Entry 4QWG (X-ray diffraction, 2.60 A resolution); this record covers chains B and C of the 28 polymer chains in the assembly.

Chain B:
Name: Proteasome subunit alpha type-3
Source organism: Saccharomyces cerevisiae
UniProtKB: P23638 (PSA3_YEAST); residues 0-257 here correspond to UniProt positions 1-258 (UniProt number = residue number + 1)
Amino-acid sequence (258 residues; numbered 0 to 257; the number before each row is that of its first residue; numbering starts at 0):
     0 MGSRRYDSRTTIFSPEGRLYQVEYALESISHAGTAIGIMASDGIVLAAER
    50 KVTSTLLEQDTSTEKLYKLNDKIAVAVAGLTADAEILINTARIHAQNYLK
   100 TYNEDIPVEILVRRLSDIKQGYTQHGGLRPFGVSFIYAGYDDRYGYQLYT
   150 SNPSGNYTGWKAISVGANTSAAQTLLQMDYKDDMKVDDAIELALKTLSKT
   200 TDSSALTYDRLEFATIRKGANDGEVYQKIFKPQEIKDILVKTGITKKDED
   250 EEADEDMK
Not modelled in the structure: 0, 245-257
Curated features (UniProtKB/Swiss-Prot):
  - cross-link (Glycyl lysine isopeptide (Lys-Gly)): Lys99 (interchain with G-Cter in ubiquitin), Lys198 (interchain with G-Cter in ubiquitin), Lys230 (interchain with G-Cter in ubiquitin)

Chain C:
Name: Proteasome subunit alpha type-4
Source organism: Saccharomyces cerevisiae
UniProtKB: P40303 (PSA4_YEAST); residues -1 to 252 here correspond to UniProt positions 1-254 (UniProt number = residue number + 2)
Amino-acid sequence (254 residues; row label = number of the first residue in the row; numbers below 1 keep their minus sign (Met-1 is residue -1)):
    -1 MSGYDRALSIFSPDGHIFQVEYALEAVKRGTCAVGVKGKNCVVLGCERRS
    49 TLKLQDTRITPSKVSKIDSHVVLSFSGLNADSRILIEKARVEAQSHRLTL
    99 EDPVTVEYLTRYVAGVQQRYTQSGGVRPFGVSTLIAGFDPRDDEPKLYQT
   149 EPSGIYSSWSAQTIGRNSKTVREFLEKNYDRKEPPATVEECVKLTVRSLL
   199 EVVQTGAKNIEITVVKPDSDIVALSSEEINQYVTQIEQEKQEQQEQDKKK
   249 KSNH
Not modelled in the structure: -1 to 0, 241-252
Curated features (UniProtKB/Swiss-Prot):
  - modified residue: Thr58 (Phosphothreonine)

Interface between chain B and chain C:
Contacting residue pairs (72; chain B residue first):
  Arg3(B) - Arg4(C)
  Asp6(B) - Tyr2(C)  hydrogen bond
  Asp6(B) - Arg4(C)  salt bridge
  Arg8(B) - Arg4(C)
  Thr10(B) - Leu6(C)
  Thr10(B) - Arg125(C)
  Ile11(B) - Leu6(C)  hydrophobic
  Ile11(B) - Gln17(C)
  Phe12(B) - Gln17(C)  hydrogen bond (backbone-side chain)
  Phe12(B) - Tyr20(C)  hydrophobic
  Phe12(B) - Ala21(C)  hydrophobic
  Phe12(B) - Leu76(C)  hydrophobic
  Phe12(B) - Arg125(C)
  Phe12(B) - Pro126(C)
  Phe12(B) - Gly128(C)
  Ser13(B) - Tyr20(C)
  Pro14(B) - Tyr20(C)  hydrophobic
  Pro14(B) - Glu23(C)
  Glu15(B) - Glu23(C)
  Glu15(B) - Arg27(C)  hydrogen bond (backbone-side chain)
  Gly16(B) - Tyr20(C)
  Gly16(B) - Glu23(C)
  Gly16(B) - Ala24(C)
  Gly16(B) - Arg27(C)
  Arg17(B) - Arg27(C)
  Leu18(B) - Arg125(C)
  Met38(B) - Asp54(C)
  Arg112(B) - Arg81(C)
  Ser115(B) - Arg81(C)  hydrogen bond (backbone-side chain)
  Asp116(B) - Arg81(C)  salt bridge
  Gln119(B) - Ala78(C)
  Gln119(B) - Asp79(C)
  Gln119(B) - Ile82(C)
  Thr122(B) - Arg125(C)  hydrogen bond (backbone-side chain)
  Gln123(B) - Tyr118(C)
  Gln123(B) - Gly123(C)
  Gln123(B) - Val124(C)
  Gln123(B) - Arg125(C)  hydrogen bond (backbone-backbone)
  Gln123(B) - Phe127(C)
  His124(B) - Gly123(C)
  His124(B) - Val124(C)
  Gly125(B) - Tyr2(C)
  Gly125(B) - Gly123(C)
  Gly126(B) - Tyr2(C)
  Tyr143(B) - Arg56(C)  hydrogen bond (backbone-side chain)
  Tyr143(B) - Ile57(C)  hydrophobic
  Tyr145(B) - Arg56(C)  hydrogen bond (backbone-side chain)
  Gln146(B) - Ile57(C)
  Leu147(B) - Ile57(C)
  Tyr148(B) - Ile57(C)
  Ser153(B) - Ala78(C)
  Gly154(B) - Ala78(C)
  Gly154(B) - Arg81(C)  hydrogen bond (backbone-side chain)
  Asn155(B) - Asn77(C)
  Tyr156(B) - Pro59(C)  hydrophobic
  Tyr156(B) - Arg81(C)
  Gly158(B) - Gln53(C)
  Gly158(B) - Asp54(C)  hydrogen bond (backbone-backbone)
  Gly158(B) - Ile57(C)
  Gly158(B) - Thr58(C)  hydrogen bond (backbone-side chain)
  Trp159(B) - Leu50(C)  hydrophobic
  Trp159(B) - Lys51(C)
  Trp159(B) - Leu52(C)
  Trp159(B) - Gln53(C)
  Trp159(B) - Asp54(C)
  Lys160(B) - Leu52(C)  hydrogen bond (backbone-backbone)
  Lys160(B) - Gln53(C)
  Lys160(B) - Asp54(C)
  Ala161(B) - Leu52(C)
  Leu175(B) - Leu52(C)
  Gln176(B) - Lys51(C)
  Gln176(B) - Leu52(C)
Also at the interface, not in a pair above, chain B (41 interface residues in all): Glu108, Thr157, Gln172, Tyr179

In short:
41 residues of chain B and 31 residues of chain C are in contact, with 12 hydrogen bonds and 2 salt bridges.
Polar contacts include Asp6(B)-Arg4(C), Asp116(B)-Arg81(C) and Asp6(B)-Tyr2(C).
Here chain B is Proteasome subunit alpha type-3 and chain C is Proteasome subunit alpha type-4, both from
Saccharomyces cerevisiae. Entry 4QWG (yCP beta5-A49V mutant in complex with carfilzomib) was determined by
X-ray diffraction together with 4QUX, 4QUY, 4QV0, 4QV1, 4QV3, 4QV4 and 42 further entries from the same study.
